PDB entry 4DYX | X-ray diffraction, 1.85 A resolution | chain A

Chain A:
Name: Ferritin heavy chain
From: Homo sapiens
Notes: EC 1.16.3.1
UniProt: P02794 (FRIH_HUMAN); residues 5-176 here correspond to UniProt positions 6-177 (UniProt number = residue number + 1)
Amino-acid sequence (172 residues; row label = number of the first residue in the row):
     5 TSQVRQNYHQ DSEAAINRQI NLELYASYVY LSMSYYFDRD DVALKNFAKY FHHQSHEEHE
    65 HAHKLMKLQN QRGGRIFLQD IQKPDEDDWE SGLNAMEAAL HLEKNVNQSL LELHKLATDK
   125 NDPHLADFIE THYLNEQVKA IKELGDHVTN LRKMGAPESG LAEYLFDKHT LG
Construct notes: conflict His-56 (Leu57 in P02794), His-63 (Arg64 in P02794), His-67 (Glu68 in P02794); engineered mutation Gln-86 (Lys87 in P02794), Glu-90 (Cys91 in P02794), Ala-102 (Cys103 in P02794), Ala-130 (Cys131 in P02794)
UniProt features mapped onto this chain:
  - binding site (Fe cation): Glu-27, Glu-62, His-65, Glu-107, Gln-141
  - site: Arg-22 (Essential for association with cargo receptor NCOA4)
Metal / ion sites: Cu ion site 1: Glu-27, Glu-62, His-65; Cu ion site 2: Glu-62, Glu-107; Cu ion site 3: His-63, His-67; Ca2+ site 1 near Gln-86 (its only coordinating residue here); Ca2+ site 2: Asp-131, Glu-134; Ca2+ site 3 near Asp-131 (its only coordinating residue here); Cu ion site 4 near His-173 (its only coordinating residue here)

Overview:
The Cu ion site 1 is built by Glu-27, Glu-62 and His-65. Glu-62 and Glu-107 coordinate Cu ion site 2. From
UniProt: 5 Fe cation-binding residues.
Chain A is Ferritin heavy chain (Homo sapiens); the structure, Crystal Structure of the Cu-adduct of Human
H-Ferritin variant 4His-delta C-star, was determined by X-ray diffraction, deposited together with 4DYY, 4DYZ
and 4DZ0.
